PDB entry 8X9A | electron microscopy, 3.36 A resolution | chains A and B of the 3 polymer chains in the assembly

# Chain A
Protein: Capsid protein VP1
From: Coxsackievirus A16
UniProtKB: A0A2S1BJ89 (A0A2S1BJ89_9ENTO); residues 1-297 here correspond to UniProt positions 566-862 (UniProt number = residue number + 565)
Chain sequence (297 residues; row label = number of the first residue in the row):
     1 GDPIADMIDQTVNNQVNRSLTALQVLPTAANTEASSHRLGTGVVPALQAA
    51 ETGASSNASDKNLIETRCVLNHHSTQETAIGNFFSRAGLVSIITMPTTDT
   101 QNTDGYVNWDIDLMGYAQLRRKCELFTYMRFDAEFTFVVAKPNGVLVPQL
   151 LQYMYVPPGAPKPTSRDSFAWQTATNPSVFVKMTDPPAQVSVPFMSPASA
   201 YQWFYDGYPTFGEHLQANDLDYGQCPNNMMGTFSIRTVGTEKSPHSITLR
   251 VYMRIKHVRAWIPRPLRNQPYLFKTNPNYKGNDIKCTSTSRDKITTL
Not modelled in the structure: 1-73, 97-105, 210-226, 297

# Chain B
Protein: Capsid protein VP2
From: Coxsackievirus A16
UniProtKB: A0A2S1BJ89 (A0A2S1BJ89_9ENTO); residues 1-254 here correspond to UniProt positions 70-323 (UniProt number = residue number + 69)
Chain sequence (254 residues; each row starts with the number of its first residue):
     1 SPSAEACGYSDRVAQLTIGNSTITTQEAANIVIAYGEWPEYCPDTDATAV
    51 DKPTRPDVSVNRFFTLDTKSWAKDSKGWYWKFPDVLTEVGVFGQNAQFHY
   101 LYRSGFCVHVQCNASKFHQGALLVAVLPEYVLGTIAGGTGNENSHPPYAT
   151 TQPGQVGAVLTHPYVLDAGIPLSQLTVCPHQWINLRTNNCATIIVPYMNT
   201 VPFDSALNHCNFGLLVIPVVPLDFNAGATSEIPITVTIAPMCAEFAGLRQ
   251 AVKQ
Not modelled in the structure: 1-30, 41-61, 88-100, 134-151, 205-206, 245-254

# How chain A and chain B interact
Residue-residue contacts (37; chain A residue first):
  Tyr-128(A) / Met-198(B)  hydrogen bond (side chain-backbone)
  Tyr-128(A) / Thr-200(B)
  Ser-199(A) / Thr-200(B)
  Gln-202(A) / Thr-200(B)  hydrogen bond
  Phe-204(A) / Glu-129(B)
  Tyr-205(A) / Val-131(B)
  Tyr-205(A) / His-209(B)
  Asp-206(A) / Cys-210(B)
  Gly-207(A) / Asn-208(B)
  Gly-207(A) / His-209(B)
  Tyr-208(A) / Asn-208(B)  hydrogen bond (backbone-side chain)
  Pro-209(A) / Asn-208(B)
  Ile-262(A) / Tyr-35(B)
  Ile-262(A) / Pro-128(B)  hydrophobic
  Ile-262(A) / Met-198(B)  hydrophobic
  Arg-264(A) / Pro-128(B)  hydrogen bond (side chain-backbone)
  Arg-264(A) / Glu-129(B)  hydrogen bond (side chain-backbone)
  Pro-265(A) / Ile-170(B)
  Pro-265(A) / Gln-174(B)
  Leu-266(A) / Ile-170(B)
  Leu-266(A) / Pro-171(B)
  Arg-267(A) / Ala-168(B)  hydrogen bond (side chain-backbone)
  Arg-267(A) / Gly-169(B)
  Asn-268(A) / Gly-169(B)  hydrogen bond (side chain-backbone)
  Asn-268(A) / Pro-171(B)
  Gln-269(A) / Val-165(B)
  Pro-277(A) / Val-131(B)  hydrophobic
  Pro-277(A) / Leu-132(B)
  Asn-278(A) / Gly-133(B)
  Tyr-279(A) / His-162(B)
  Tyr-279(A) / Val-165(B)
  Tyr-279(A) / Asp-167(B)  hydrogen bond
  Tyr-279(A) / Ala-168(B)
  Tyr-279(A) / Gly-169(B)
  Gly-281(A) / His-162(B)
  Ile-284(A) / His-162(B)
  Thr-287(A) / Tyr-164(B)  hydrogen bond
Other interface residues (no listed pair), chain A (27 interface residues in all): Thr-127, Ala-198, Ala-200, Pro-263, Cys-286
Other interface residues (no listed pair), chain B (26 interface residues in all): Leu-127, Tyr-130, Leu-175, Val-177, Cys-178, Asn-199

# In short
The interface between chain A and chain B involves 27 residues on one side and 26 on the other; the contacts
include 9 hydrogen bonds. Polar contacts include Tyr-128(A)/Met-198(B), Gln-202(A)/Thr-200(B) and
Tyr-208(A)/Asn-208(B).
Here chain A is Capsid protein VP1 and chain B is Capsid protein VP2, both from Coxsackievirus A16. Entry 8X9A
(Cryo-EM structure of coxsackievirus A16 empty particle in complex with Fab h1A6.2) was determined by electron
microscopy together with 8X95, 8X96, 8X97, 8X98, 8X99, 8X9B, 8YTB and 8YTJ from the same study.
